Entry 5EMC (X-ray diffraction, 2.30 A resolution); this record covers chains A and B of the 4 polymer chains in the assembly.

[Chain A (and B)]
Name: Glucocorticoid receptor
From: Homo sapiens
Notes: chain B of this document is another copy of the same molecule, construct and numbering; everything in this record applies to it too
Reference sequence: P04150 (GCR_HUMAN); residues 430-519 here correspond to UniProt positions 411-500 (UniProt number = residue number - 19)
Sequence (94 residues; row label = number of the first residue in the row):
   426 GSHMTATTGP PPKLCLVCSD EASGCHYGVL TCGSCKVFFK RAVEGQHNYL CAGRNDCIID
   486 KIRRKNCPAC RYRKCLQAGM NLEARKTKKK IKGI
Unresolved in the structure: 426-437, 508-519 (chain B: 426-436, 509-519)
Construct notes: expression tag (426-429)
Ion coordination: Zn2+ site 1: Cys440, Cys443, Cys457, Cys460; Zn2+ site 2: Cys476, Cys482, Cys492, Cys495

[Interface between chain A and chain B]
Residue-residue contacts (20):
  Leu475(A) with Ile487(B), hydrophobic; Arg488(B); Asn491(B), hydrogen bond (backbone-side chain)
  Cys476(A) with Arg488(B); Asn491(B)
  Ala477(A) with Cys482(B); Ile483(B), hydrogen bond (backbone-backbone); Arg488(B); Asn491(B)
  Arg479(A) with Arg479(B); Asp481(B), salt bridge
  Asp481(A) with Arg479(B), salt bridge
  Cys482(A) with Ala477(B)
  Ile483(A) with Ala477(B), hydrogen bond (backbone-backbone)
  Arg488(A) with Leu475(B); Cys476(B), hydrogen bond (side chain-backbone); Ala477(B)
  Asn491(A) with Leu475(B), hydrogen bond (side chain-backbone); Ala477(B); Asn491(B)
Also at the interface, not in a pair above, chain A (10 interface residues in all): Ile487
Also at the interface, not in a pair above, chain B (11 interface residues in all): Cys492

[Summary]
10 residues of chain A face 11 of chain B across their interface; the contacts include 5 hydrogen bonds and 2
salt bridges. Among the polar pairs are Arg479(A)-Asp481(B), Leu475(A)-Asn491(B) and Arg488(A)-Cys476(B).
Cys440(A), Cys443(A), Cys457(A) and Cys460(A) coordinate Zn2+ site 1.
Chain A and chain B are both Glucocorticoid receptor (Homo sapiens); the structure, Transcription factor GRDBD
and smGRE complex, was determined by X-ray diffraction.
